Entry 8FS8 (electron microscopy, 3.04 A resolution); this record covers chains A and B of the 11 polymer chains in the assembly.

== Chain A ==
Molecule: Checkpoint protein RAD24
From: Saccharomyces cerevisiae
UniProt: P32641 (RAD24_YEAST); residues 1-499 here = UniProt positions 1-499
Chain sequence (499 residues; numbered 1 to 499; the number before each row is that of its first residue):
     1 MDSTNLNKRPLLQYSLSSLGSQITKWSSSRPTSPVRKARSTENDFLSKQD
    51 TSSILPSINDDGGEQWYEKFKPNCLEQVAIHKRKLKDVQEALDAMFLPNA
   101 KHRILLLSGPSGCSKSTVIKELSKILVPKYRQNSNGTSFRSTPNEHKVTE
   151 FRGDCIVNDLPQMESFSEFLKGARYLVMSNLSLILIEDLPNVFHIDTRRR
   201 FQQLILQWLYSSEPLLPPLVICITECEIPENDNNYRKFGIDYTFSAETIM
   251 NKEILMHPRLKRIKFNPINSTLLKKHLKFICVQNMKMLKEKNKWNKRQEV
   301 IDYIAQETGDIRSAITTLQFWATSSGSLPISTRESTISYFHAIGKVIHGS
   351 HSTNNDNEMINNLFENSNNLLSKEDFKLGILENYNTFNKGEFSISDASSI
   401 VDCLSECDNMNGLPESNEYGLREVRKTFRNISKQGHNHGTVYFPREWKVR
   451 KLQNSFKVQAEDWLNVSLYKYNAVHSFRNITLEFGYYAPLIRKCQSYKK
Not modelled in the structure: 1-62, 135-145
Ion coordination: Mg2+: Ser116, Glu187 (together with ATP-gamma-S)
Residues lining bound ligands: ATP-gamma-S (AGS; phosphothiophosphoric acid-adenylate ester): Tyr67, Glu68, Phe70, Lys71, Pro72, Gln77, Val78, Ala79, Ser111, Gly112, Cys113, Ser114, Lys115, Ser116, Thr117, Glu187, Thr224, His276, Ile311, Arg312, Ile315
Swiss-Prot annotation at these positions:
  - binding site (ATP): Gly109 to Ser116
  - mutagenesis: Lys115 (K115E: Reduces NTP-binding and hydrolysis. Shows DNA damage sensitivity; K115R: No effect on NTP-binding and hydrolysis. Resistant to DNA damage)

== Chain B ==
Molecule: Replication factor C subunit 4
From: Saccharomyces cerevisiae
UniProt: P40339 (RFC4_YEAST); residue numbers follow UniProt; this construct covers 1-323
Chain sequence (323 residues; each row starts with the number of its first residue):
     1 MSKTLSLQLPWVEKYRPQVLSDIVGNKETIDRLQQIAKDGNMPHMIISGM
    51 PGIGKTTSVHCLAHELLGRSYADGVLELNASDDRGIDVVRNQIKHFAQKK
   101 LHLPPGKHKIVILDEADSMTAGAQQALRRTMELYSNSTRFAFACNQSNKI
   151 IEPLQSRCAILRYSKLSDEDVLKRLLQIIKLEDVKYTNDGLEAIIFTAEG
   201 DMRQAINNLQSTVAGHGLVNADNVFKIVDSPHPLIVKKMLLASNLEDSIQ
   251 ILRTDLWKKGYSSIDIVTTSFRVTKNLAQVKESVRLEMIKEIGLTHMRIL
   301 EGVGTYLQLASMLAKIHKLNNKA
Not modelled in the structure: 1-4
Ion coordination: Mg2+: Thr56 (together with ATP-gamma-S)
Residues lining bound ligands:
  - ATP-gamma-S (AGS; phosphothiophosphoric acid-adenylate ester), molecule 1: Val12, Glu13, Tyr15, Arg16, Pro17, Asp22, Ile23, Val24, Gly25, Met50, Pro51, Gly52, Ile53, Gly54, Lys55, Thr56, Thr57, Asn145, Leu166, Arg174, Met202, Arg203
  - ATP-gamma-S (AGS), molecule 2: Arg128, Glu132, Pro153, Ser156
Swiss-Prot annotation at these positions:
  - binding site (ATP): Val12, Val24, Gly49 to Thr57, Asn145, Arg203

== How chain A and chain B interact ==
Residue-residue contacts (84):
  Gly63(A) - Asn41(B)
  Glu64(A) - Arg139(B)
  Gln65(A) - Pro43(B)
  Gln65(A) - His44(B)  hydrogen bond
  Gln65(A) - Arg139(B)
  Ser111(A) - Glu152(B)
  Ser111(A) - Pro153(B)
  Glu150(A) - Arg129(B)  salt bridge
  Arg152(A) - Arg129(B)
  Gly153(A) - Arg90(B)
  Asp154(A) - Arg90(B)
  Asp154(A) - Lys94(B)  salt bridge
  Asp154(A) - Arg129(B)  salt bridge
  Ile156(A) - Arg90(B)
  Ile156(A) - Asn91(B)
  Gln162(A) - Arg90(B)  hydrogen bond
  Asp188(A) - Arg129(B)  salt bridge
  Asn191(A) - Ile86(B)
  Phe193(A) - Ala121(B)  hydrophobic
  Phe193(A) - Gln125(B)
  Thr224(A) - Arg128(B)
  Thr224(A) - Pro153(B)
  Cys226(A) - Pro153(B)
  Pro229(A) - Lys149(B)
  Glu230(A) - Lys149(B)
  Asp310(A) - Ser156(B)  hydrogen bond
  Arg312(A) - Glu132(B)  salt bridge
  Arg312(A) - Ser156(B)  hydrogen bond
  Arg312(A) - Arg157(B)
  Ser313(A) - Ser156(B)  hydrogen bond (backbone-backbone)
  Phe320(A) - Arg32(B)  hydrogen bond (backbone-side chain)
  Phe320(A) - Pro43(B)  hydrophobic
  Phe320(A) - Ala159(B)  hydrophobic
  Phe320(A) - Leu161(B)  hydrophobic
  Thr323(A) - Arg32(B)
  Ser324(A) - Arg32(B)  hydrogen bond
  Ser324(A) - Gln35(B)
  Ser325(A) - Gln35(B)  hydrogen bond (backbone-side chain)
  Ser327(A) - Glu28(B)
  Leu328(A) - Glu28(B)
  Leu328(A) - Thr29(B)
  Leu328(A) - Arg32(B)
  Leu328(A) - Leu161(B)  hydrophobic
  Ser331(A) - Arg162(B)  hydrogen bond
  Thr332(A) - Arg162(B)
  Arg333(A) - Glu152(B)  salt bridge
  Arg333(A) - Gln155(B)
  Arg333(A) - Ser156(B)
  Arg333(A) - Ile160(B)
  Glu334(A) - Glu152(B)
  Ser335(A) - Glu152(B)
  Thr336(A) - Glu152(B)  hydrogen bond (backbone-side chain)
  Asn357(A) - Lys275(B)
  Asn357(A) - Leu277(B)
  Asn357(A) - Glu282(B)
  Asn357(A) - Arg285(B)
  Asn361(A) - Lys275(B)  hydrogen bond (side chain-backbone)
  Asn361(A) - Asn276(B)
  Glu365(A) - Asn148(B)  hydrogen bond (backbone-side chain)
  Glu406(A) - Lys290(B)
  Asn409(A) - Met297(B)
  Met410(A) - Lys290(B)
  Met410(A) - Leu294(B)  hydrophobic
  Met410(A) - Met297(B)  hydrophobic
  Asn411(A) - Met297(B)
  Leu413(A) - Gly293(B)
  Leu413(A) - His296(B)
  Leu413(A) - Met297(B)  hydrophobic
  Leu413(A) - Leu300(B)  hydrophobic
  Glu415(A) - Phe271(B)
  Glu415(A) - Ile289(B)
  Glu415(A) - Ile292(B)
  Glu415(A) - Gly293(B)
  Glu418(A) - Phe271(B)
  Glu418(A) - Lys275(B)  salt bridge
  Tyr419(A) - Leu286(B)
  Tyr419(A) - Lys290(B)
  Arg422(A) - Glu282(B)  salt bridge
  Arg422(A) - Arg285(B)
  Arg422(A) - Leu286(B)
  Arg422(A) - Ile289(B)
  Glu423(A) - Leu286(B)
  Lys426(A) - Ser283(B)
  Lys426(A) - Leu286(B)
Also at the interface, not in a pair above, chain A (59 interface residues in all): Tyr67, Gly112, Phe151, Cys155, Glu187, Ile228, Phe244, Thr316, Gln319, Gly326, Asp356, Asn366, Pro414
Also at the interface, not in a pair above, chain B (52 interface residues in all): Ile36, Asp39, His108, Gly122, Leu133, Ser135, Ile151, Cys158

== In short ==
Chain A and chain B form an interface of 59 and 52 residues respectively, with 12 hydrogen bonds and 8 salt
bridges. Polar pairs include Glu150(A)-Arg129(B), Asp154(A)-Lys94(B) and Asp154(A)-Arg129(B). One ATP-gamma-S
molecule is bound between chain A and chain B. Bound to chain B: ATP-gamma-S.
Here chain A is Checkpoint protein RAD24 and chain B is Replication factor C subunit 4, both from
Saccharomyces cerevisiae. Entry 8FS8 (Structure of S. cerevisiae Rad24-RFC loading the 9-1-1 clamp onto a 5-nt
gapped DNA (9-1-1 encircling ...) was determined by electron microscopy, deposited together with 8FS3, 8FS4,
8FS5, 8FS6 and 8FS7.
